6XRW - chains A and B; structure by X-ray diffraction, 1.77 A resolution.

Chain A:
Name: Plasmid stabilisation system protein
Organism: Pseudomonas aeruginosa
UniProtKB: A0A072ZG36 (A0A072ZG36_PSEAI); numbering as in UniProt (aligned over 1-93)
Amino-acid sequence (97 residues; each row starts with the number of its first residue; numbers below 1 keep their minus sign (Gly-3 is residue -3)):
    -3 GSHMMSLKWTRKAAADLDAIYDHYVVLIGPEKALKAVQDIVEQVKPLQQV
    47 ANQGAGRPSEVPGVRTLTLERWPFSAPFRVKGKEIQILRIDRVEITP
Unresolved in the structure: -3 to 0, 93
Differences from the reference sequence: expression tag (-3 to 0)
Small-molecule neighbours: nonaethylene glycol (2PE): Arg7, Ala11, Asp14, Ala15, Tyr17, Asp18, Leu30

Chain B:
Name: Ribbon-helix-helix protein, CopG family
Organism: Pseudomonas aeruginosa
UniProtKB: A0A069QCW3 (A0A069QCW3_PSEAI); residues 1-75 here = UniProt positions 1-75
Amino-acid sequence (79 residues; numbered -3 to 75; the number before each row is that of its first residue; numbers below 1 keep their minus sign (Gly-3 is residue -3)):
    -3 GSHMMSTVVSFRADDALVAALDELARATHRDRPYHLRQALAQYLERQQWQ
    47 VAAIDEGLADANAGRLLEHIEIEKRWGLQ
Differences from the reference sequence: expression tag (-3 to 0)
Small-molecule neighbours: benzamidine (BEN): Leu63, Glu67, Ile68, Arg71, Trp72

Chain A / chain B interface:
Contacting residue pairs (64; chain A residue first):
  Ser2(A) - Glu64(B)  hydrogen bond
  Leu3(A) - Glu64(B)
  Leu3(A) - His65(B)  hydrogen bond (backbone-backbone)
  Lys4(A) - Leu63(B)
  Lys4(A) - Glu64(B)  salt bridge
  Trp5(A) - Leu62(B)
  Trp5(A) - Leu63(B)  hydrogen bond (backbone-backbone)
  Trp5(A) - His65(B)  hydrogen bond
  Trp5(A) - Ile68(B)  hydrophobic
  Thr6(A) - Gly53(B)
  Thr6(A) - Asp56(B)
  Thr6(A) - Ala57(B)
  Thr6(A) - Arg61(B)
  Thr6(A) - Leu62(B)
  Thr6(A) - Leu63(B)
  Arg7(A) - Asp56(B)  salt bridge
  Arg7(A) - Arg61(B)  hydrogen bond (backbone-backbone)
  Arg7(A) - Leu63(B)
  Lys8(A) - Asp56(B)  hydrogen bond (backbone-side chain)
  Ala10(A) - Ile68(B)  hydrophobic
  Leu13(A) - Ile68(B)  hydrophobic
  Leu13(A) - Trp72(B)
  Asp14(A) - Arg71(B)  salt bridge
  Asp14(A) - Trp72(B)
  Tyr17(A) - Trp72(B)  hydrophobic
  Leu30(A) - Trp72(B)  hydrophobic
  Val33(A) - Trp72(B)  hydrophobic
  Gln34(A) - Trp72(B)  hydrogen bond (side chain-backbone)
  Gln34(A) - Leu74(B)
  Val37(A) - His65(B)
  Val37(A) - Ile68(B)  hydrophobic
  Val37(A) - Glu69(B)
  Val37(A) - Leu74(B)  hydrophobic
  Glu38(A) - Glu69(B)
  Glu38(A) - Leu74(B)
  Lys41(A) - His65(B)
  Lys41(A) - Glu69(B)  salt bridge
  Lys41(A) - Gln75(B)
  Ser55(A) - Ile50(B)
  Glu56(A) - Gln43(B)  hydrogen bond
  Glu56(A) - Gln46(B)
  Glu56(A) - Val47(B)
  Val57(A) - Val47(B)  hydrophobic
  Val57(A) - Ile50(B)  hydrophobic
  Val57(A) - Leu54(B)  hydrophobic
  Ser71(A) - Gln46(B)
  Pro73(A) - Ile50(B)  hydrophobic
  Arg75(A) - Leu54(B)
  Arg75(A) - Ala57(B)
  Arg75(A) - Asn58(B)  hydrogen bond
  Glu80(A) - Leu62(B)
  Gln82(A) - Ala57(B)
  Gln82(A) - Leu62(B)
  Leu84(A) - Gly53(B)
  Leu84(A) - Leu54(B)  hydrophobic
  Leu84(A) - Ala57(B)  hydrophobic
  Arg85(A) - Ala49(B)  hydrogen bond (side chain-backbone)
  Arg85(A) - Glu52(B)  salt bridge
  Arg85(A) - Gly53(B)
  Asp87(A) - Gln46(B)
  Asp87(A) - Ala49(B)
  Arg88(A) - Gln46(B)  hydrogen bond (backbone-side chain)
  Val89(A) - Gln46(B)
  Glu90(A) - Arg42(B)  salt bridge
Other interface residues (no listed pair), chain A (33 interface residues in all): Val60, Thr62
Other interface residues (no listed pair), chain B (25 interface residues in all): Asp51, Gly73

In short:
Chain A and chain B form an interface of 33 and 25 residues respectively, with 11 hydrogen bonds and 6 salt
bridges. Polar pairs include Lys4(A)-Glu64(B), Arg7(A)-Asp56(B) and Asp14(A)-Arg71(B). Nonaethylene glycol and
benzamidine are bound between chain A and chain B.
Chain A is Plasmid stabilisation system protein and chain B is Ribbon-helix-helix protein, CopG family, both
from Pseudomonas aeruginosa; the structure, Chromosomal ParDE TA system from P. aeruginosa, was determined by
X-ray diffraction.
